8V9L - chains A and P of the 59 polymer chains in the assembly; structure by electron microscopy, 3.00 A resolution.

[Chain A]
Molecule: 23S Ribosomal RNA
Organism: Mycolicibacterium smegmatis MC2 155
Sequence (3164 nucleotides; numbered -2 to 3161; the number before each row is that of its first residue; numbers below 1 keep their minus sign (U-2 is residue -2)):
    -2 UUGUAAGUGUUUAAGGGCGCAUGGUGGAUGCCUUGGCACUGGGAGCCGAU
    48 GAAGGACGUAGGAGGCUGCGAUAAGCCUCGGGGAGCUGUCAACCGAGCGU
    98 UGAUCCGAGGAUGUCCGAAUGGGGAAACCCGGCACGAGUGAUGUCGUGUC
   148 ACCAGGCGCUGAAUAUAUAGGCGUCUGGGGGGAACGCGGGGAAGUGAAAC
   198 AUCUCAGUACCCGUAGGAAGAGAAAACAAAAUGUGAUUCCGUGAGUAGUG
   248 GCGAGCGAAAGCGGAGGAUGGCUAAACCGUAUGCAUGUGAUACCGGGUAG
   298 GGGUUGUGUGUGCGGGGUUGUGGGACCUAUCUUUCCGGCUCUACCUGGCU
   348 GGAGGGCAGUGAGAAAAUGUUGUGGUUAGCGGAAAUGGCUUGGGAUGGCC
   398 UGCCGUAGACGGUGAGAGCCCGGUACGUGAAAACCCGACGUCUGUCUUGA
   448 UGGUGUUCCCGAGUAGCAGCGGGCCCGUGGAAUCUGCUGUGAAUCUGCCG
   498 GGACCACCCGGUAAGCCUGAAUACUUCCCAGUGACCGAUAGCGGAUUAGU
   548 ACCGUGAGGGAAUGGUGAAAAGUACCCCGGGAGGGGAGUGAAAGAGUACC
   598 UGAAACCGUGCGCUUACAAUCCGUCAGAGCCCUCGACGUGUCGUGGGGUG
   648 AUGGCGUGCCUUUUGAAGAAUGAGCCUGCGAGUCAGGGACAUGUCGCGAG
   698 GUUAACCCGGGUGGGGUAGCCGCAGCGAAAGCGAGUCUGAAUAGGGCGUA
   748 UCCACACAAGAGUGUGUGGUGUAGUGGUGUGUUCUGGACCCGAAGCGGAG
   798 UGAUCUACCCAUGGCCAGGGUGAAGCGCGGGUAAGACCGCGUGGAGGCCC
   848 GAACCCACUUAGGUUGAAGACUGAGGGGAUGAGCUGUGGGUAGGGGUGAA
   898 AGGCCAAUCAAACUCCGUGAUAGCUGGUUCUCCCCGAAAUGCAUUUAGGU
   948 GCAGCGUCGCAUGUUUCUUGCCGGAGGUAGAGCUACUGGAUGGCCGAUGG
   998 GCCCCACAGGGUUACUGACGUCAGCCAAACUCCGAAUGCCGGUAAGUCCA
  1048 AGAGUGCGGCAGUGGGACGGCGGGGGAUAAGCUCCGUGCGUCGAGAGGGA
  1098 AACAGCCCAGAUCGCCGGCUAAGGCCCCUAAGCGUGUGCUAAGUGGAAAA
  1148 GGAUGUGCAGUCGCGAAGACAACCAGGAGGUUGGCUUAGAAGCAGCCACC
  1198 CUUGAAAGAGUGCGUAAUAGCUCACUGGUCAAGUGAUUGUGCGCCGAUAA
  1248 UGUAGCGGGGCUCAAGCACACCGCCGAAGCCGCGGCAGCCAACGUGUUGG
  1298 CUGGGUAGGGGAGCGUCCUGCAUCCGGUGAAGCCGCCGAGUGAUCGAGUG
  1348 GUGGAGGGUGUGGGAGUGAGAAUGCAGGCAUGAGUAGCGAUUAGGCAAGU
  1398 GAGAACCUUGCCCGCCGAAAGACCAAGGGUUCCUGGGCCAGGCCAGUCCG
  1448 CCCAGGGUGAGUCGGGACCUAAGGCGAGGCCGACAGGCGUAGUCGAUGGA
  1498 CAACGGGUUGAUAUUCCCGUACCCGUGUAUGUGCGUCCAUGAUGAAUCAG
  1548 CGGUACUAACCAUCCAAAACCACCGUGACCGCACCUUUCGGGGUGUGGCG
  1598 UUGGUGGGGCUGCAUGGGACCUUCGUUGGUAGUAGUCAAGCGAUGGGGUG
  1648 ACGCAGGAAGGUAGCCGUACCGGUCAGUGGUAAUACCGGGGUAAGCCUGU
  1698 AGGGAGUCAGAUAGGUAAAUCCGUCUGGCAUAUAUCCUGAGAGGUGAUGC
  1748 AUAGCCGAGUGAGGCGAAUUCGGUGAUCCUAUGCUGCCGAGAAAAGCCUC
  1798 UAGCGAGGACAUACACGGCCCGUACCCCAAACCAACACAGGUGGUCAGGU
  1848 AGAGAAUACUAAGGCGUACGAGUGAACUAUGGUUAAGGAACUCGGCAAAA
  1898 UGCCCCCGUAACUUCGGGAGAAGGGGGACCCACAUGGCGUGUAAGCCUUU
  1948 ACGGCCCAAGCGUGAGUGGGUGGCACAAACCAGUGAGAAGCGACUGUUUA
  1998 CUAAAAACACAGGUCCGUGCGAAGUCGCAAGACGAUGUAUACGGACUGAC
  2048 GCCUGCCCGGUGCUGGAAGGUUAAGAGGACCCGUUAACUCCCUUUGGGGG
  2098 UGAAGCGGAGAAUUUAAGCCCCAGUAAACGGCGGUGGUAACUAUAACCAU
  2148 CCUAAGGUAGCGAAAUUCCUUGUCGGGUAAGUUCCGACCUGCACGAAUGG
  2198 CGUAACGACUUCUCAACUGUCUCAACCAUAGACUCGGCGAAAUUGCACUA
  2248 CGAGUAAAGAUGCUCGUUACGCGCGGCAGGACGAAAAGACCCCGGGACCU
  2298 UCACUACAACUUGGUAUUGGUGCUCGAUACGGUUUGUGUAGGAUAGGUGG
  2348 GAGACUGUGAAGCUCACACGCCAGUGUGGGUGGAGUCGUUGUUGAAAUAC
  2398 CACUCUGAUCGUAUUGGGCCUCUAACCUCGGACCGUAUAUCCGGUUCAGG
  2448 GACAGUGCCUGGUGGGUAGUUUAACUGGGGCGGUUGCCUCCUAAAAUGUA
  2498 ACGGAGGCGCCCAAAGGUUCCCUCAACCUGGACGGCAAUCAGGUGUUGAG
  2548 UGUAAGUGCACAAGGGAGCUUGACUGCGAGACGGACAUGUCGAGCAGGGA
  2598 CGAAAGUCGGGACUAGUGAUCCGGCACCUCUGAGUGGAAGGGGUGUCGCU
  2648 CAACGGAUAAAAGGUACCCCGGGGAUAACAGGCUGAUCUUCCCCAAGAGU
  2698 CCAUAUCGACGGGAUGGUUUGGCACCUCGAUGUCGGCUCGUCGCAUCCUG
  2748 GGGCUGGAGCAGGUCCCAAGGGUUGGGCUGUUCGCCCAUUAAAGCGGCAC
  2798 GCGAGCUGGGUUUAGAACGUCGUGAGACAGUUCGGUCUCUAUCCGCCGCG
  2848 CGCGUCAGAAGCUUGAGGAAACCUGUCCCUAGUACGAGAGGACCGGGACG
  2898 GACGAACCUCUGGUAUACCAGUUGUCCCACCAGGGGCACGGCUGGAUAGC
  2948 CACGUUCGGACAGGAUAACCGCUGAAAGCAUCUAAGCGGGAAACCUCUUC
  2998 CAAGACCAGGCUUCUCACCCUCUAGGAGGGAUAAGGCCCCCCGCAGACCA
  3048 CGGGAUUGAUAGACCAGACCUGGAAGCCUAGUAAUAGGUGCAGGGAACUG
  3098 GCACUAACCGGCCGAAAACUUACAACACCCCAUAAUCGUUGUAAGAAGAA
  3148 AACAUUGACGCACC
Not modelled in the structure: -2 to 1, 1563-1608, 3121-3161

[Chain P]
Molecule: 50S ribosomal protein L17
Organism: Mycolicibacterium smegmatis MC2 155
UniProtKB: A0QSL9 (RL17_MYCS2); residues 1-199 here = UniProt positions 1-199
Chain sequence (199 residues; numbered 1 to 199; the number before each row is that of its first residue):
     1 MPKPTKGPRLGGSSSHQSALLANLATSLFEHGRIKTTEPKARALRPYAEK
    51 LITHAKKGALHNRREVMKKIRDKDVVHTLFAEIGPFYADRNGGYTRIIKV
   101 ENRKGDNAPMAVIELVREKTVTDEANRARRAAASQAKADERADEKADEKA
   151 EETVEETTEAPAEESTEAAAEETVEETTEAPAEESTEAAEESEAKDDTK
Not modelled in the structure: 1, 120-199

[How chain A and chain P interact]
Residue-residue contacts (118):
  A1390(A) - His16(P)  stacking on the base
  G1391(A) - His16(P)  hydrogen bond to the sugar
  G1391(A) - Asn23(P)  base contact
  G1392(A) - Leu20(P)  sugar contact
  G1392(A) - Leu24(P)  sugar contact
  C1393(A) - Ser27(P)  sugar contact
  C1393(A) - His31(P)  sugar contact
  C1393(A) - Ile34(P)  phosphate contact
  C1393(A) - Lys35(P)  phosphate contact
  C1393(A) - Thr36(P)  hydrogen bond to the phosphate
  A1394(A) - His31(P)  sugar contact
  A1394(A) - Ile34(P)  phosphate contact
  A1394(A) - Lys35(P)  hydrogen bond to the phosphate
  G1400(A) - Lys104(P)  sugar contact
  A1401(A) - Lys104(P)  sugar contact
  A1402(A) - Arg103(P)  phosphate contact
  A1402(A) - Lys104(P)  phosphate contact
  A1402(A) - Gly105(P)  hydrogen bond to the phosphate
  A1402(A) - Asp106(P)  hydrogen bond to the base
  C1409(A) - Asn23(P)  hydrogen bond to the sugar
  C1410(A) - Ala19(P)  sugar contact
  C1410(A) - Asn23(P)  sugar contact
  C1410(A) - Arg71(P)  salt bridge to the phosphate
  A1673(A) - Lys73(P)  sugar contact
  G1674(A) - Arg63(P)  sugar contact
  G1674(A) - Lys73(P)  salt bridge to the phosphate
  G1674(A) - Asp74(P)  base contact
  G1674(A) - His77(P)  stacking on the base
  U1675(A) - Leu60(P)  base contact
  U1675(A) - Arg63(P)  sugar contact
  U1675(A) - Arg64(P)  hydrogen bond to the base
  U1675(A) - Met67(P)  base contact
  U1675(A) - Lys73(P)  hydrogen bond to the base
  G1676(A) - Leu60(P)  sugar contact
  G1676(A) - Arg64(P)  hydrogen bond to the base
  G1867(A) - Asp106(P)  hydrogen bond to the sugar
  A1868(A) - Thr37(P)  phosphate contact
  A1868(A) - Arg103(P)  sugar contact
  A1868(A) - Asp106(P)  sugar contact
  A1868(A) - Ala108(P)  sugar contact
  A1868(A) - Pro109(P)  sugar contact
  G1869(A) - Thr37(P)  phosphate contact
  G1869(A) - Pro39(P)  phosphate contact
  G1869(A) - Lys40(P)  salt bridge to the phosphate
  U1870(A) - Pro8(P)  base contact
  G1871(A) - Lys6(P)  sugar contact
  G1871(A) - Gly7(P)  sugar contact
  A2225(A) - Arg9(P)  salt bridge to the phosphate
  U2226(A) - Pro8(P)  phosphate contact
  U2226(A) - Arg9(P)  hydrogen bond to the phosphate
  U2226(A) - Gly12(P)  phosphate contact
  C2232(A) - Asn107(P)  sugar contact
  G2233(A) - Gly105(P)  base contact
  G2233(A) - Asn107(P)  sugar contact
  U2913(A) - Arg9(P)  sugar contact
  U2913(A) - Ser14(P)  hydrogen bond to the sugar
  A2914(A) - Pro2(P)  base contact
  A2914(A) - Lys3(P)  base contact
  A2914(A) - Pro4(P)  base contact
  A2914(A) - Thr5(P)  hydrogen bond to the base
  A2914(A) - Arg9(P)  salt bridge to the phosphate
  A2914(A) - Ser14(P)  phosphate contact
  A2914(A) - Gln17(P)  base contact
  A2914(A) - Leu21(P)  base contact
  C2925(A) - Lys73(P)  sugar contact
  A2929(A) - Arg64(P)  base contact
  G2930(A) - Arg64(P)  sugar contact
  G2931(A) - Lys68(P)  sugar contact
  G2932(A) - Lys68(P)  sugar contact
  G2932(A) - Arg71(P)  sugar contact
  G2933(A) - Arg71(P)  sugar contact
  C2934(A) - Ser15(P)  phosphate contact
  C3037(A) - Lys99(P)  phosphate contact
  C3038(A) - Arg42(P)  salt bridge to the phosphate
  C3038(A) - Lys99(P)  salt bridge to the phosphate
  C3039(A) - Arg42(P)  salt bridge to the phosphate
  C3041(A) - Lys6(P)  salt bridge to the phosphate
  A3042(A) - Lys6(P)  base contact
  G3043(A) - Lys6(P)  hydrogen bond to the base
  G3059(A) - Lys3(P)  salt bridge to the phosphate
  G3059(A) - Arg45(P)  sugar contact
  G3059(A) - Pro46(P)  sugar contact
  G3059(A) - Glu49(P)  sugar contact
  G3059(A) - Gly93(P)  base contact
  A3060(A) - Pro2(P)  phosphate contact
  A3060(A) - Glu49(P)  sugar contact
  A3060(A) - Lys50(P)  phosphate contact
  A3060(A) - Asn91(P)  base contact
  A3060(A) - Gly92(P)  sugar contact
  A3060(A) - Gly93(P)  sugar contact
  A3060(A) - Tyr94(P)  sugar contact
  C3061(A) - Glu49(P)  phosphate contact
  C3061(A) - Lys50(P)  salt bridge to the phosphate
  C3061(A) - Thr53(P)  hydrogen bond to the phosphate
  C3061(A) - Gly92(P)  sugar contact
  A3071(A) - His61(P)  base contact
  A3072(A) - Arg64(P)  hydrogen bond to the phosphate
  G3073(A) - Arg64(P)  salt bridge to the phosphate
  G3090(A) - His61(P)  hydrogen bond to the phosphate
  G3091(A) - His61(P)  salt bridge to the phosphate
  G3091(A) - Glu65(P)  phosphate contact
  G3092(A) - His54(P)  salt bridge to the phosphate
  A3093(A) - Pro2(P)  phosphate contact
  A3093(A) - Lys3(P)  sugar contact
  A3093(A) - Lys50(P)  salt bridge to the phosphate
  A3094(A) - Lys3(P)  sugar contact
  A3094(A) - Pro4(P)  base contact
  C3101(A) - Arg90(P)  hydrogen bond to the phosphate
  C3101(A) - Asn91(P)  sugar contact
  C3101(A) - Gly92(P)  hydrogen bond to the sugar
  C3101(A) - Gly93(P)  hydrogen bond to the base
  U3102(A) - Arg45(P)  hydrogen bond to the base
  U3102(A) - Arg90(P)  salt bridge to the phosphate
  U3102(A) - Gly93(P)  sugar contact
  U3102(A) - Thr95(P)  hydrogen bond to the sugar
  U3102(A) - Arg96(P)  sugar contact
  U3102(A) - Glu118(P)  phosphate contact
  A3103(A) - Arg96(P)  salt bridge to the phosphate
Also at the interface, not in a pair above, chain A (59 interface residues in all): C1403, G1411, A2227, A2926, G3040, A3058, C3062
Also at the interface, not in a pair above, chain P (67 interface residues in all): Leu10, Ser13, Arg33, Tyr47, Lys57, Val116, Lys119

[In short]
Chain A and chain P form an interface of 59 and 67 residues respectively, with 22 hydrogen bonds, 17 salt
bridges and 2 aromatic stacking contacts. Among the polar pairs are A1402(A)-Asp106(P), U1675(A)-Arg64(P) and
U1675(A)-Lys73(P).
Here chain A is 23S Ribosomal RNA and chain P is 50S ribosomal protein L17, both from Mycolicibacterium
smegmatis MC2 155. Entry 8V9L (Cryo-EM structure of the Mycobacterium smegmatis 70S ribosome in complex with
hibernation factor Msmeg1130 (Balon) and ...) was determined by electron microscopy together with 8V9J and
8V9K from the same study.
